2R2N - chains A and B; structure by X-ray diffraction, 1.95 A resolution.

# Chain A (and B)
Name: Kynurenine/alpha-aminoadipate aminotransferase mitochondrial
Organism: Homo sapiens
Notes: EC 2.6.1.7, 2.6.1.39; chain B of this document is another copy of the same molecule, construct and numbering; everything in this record applies to it too
Reference sequence: Q8N5Z0 (AADAT_HUMAN); residues 1-425 here = UniProt positions 1-425
Chain sequence (425 residues; numbered 1 to 425; the number before each row is that of its first residue):
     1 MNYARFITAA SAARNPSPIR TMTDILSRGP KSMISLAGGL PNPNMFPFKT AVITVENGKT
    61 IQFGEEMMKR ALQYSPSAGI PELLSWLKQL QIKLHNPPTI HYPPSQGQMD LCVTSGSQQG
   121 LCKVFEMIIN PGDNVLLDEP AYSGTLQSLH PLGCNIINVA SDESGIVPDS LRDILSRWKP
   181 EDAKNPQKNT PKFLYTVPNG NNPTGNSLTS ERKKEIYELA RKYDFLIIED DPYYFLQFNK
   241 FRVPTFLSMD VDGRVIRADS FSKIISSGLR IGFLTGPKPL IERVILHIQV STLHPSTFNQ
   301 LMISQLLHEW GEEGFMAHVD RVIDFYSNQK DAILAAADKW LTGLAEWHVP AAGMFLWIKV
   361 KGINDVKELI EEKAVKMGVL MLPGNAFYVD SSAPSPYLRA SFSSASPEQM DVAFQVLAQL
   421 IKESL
Ligand contacts:
  - L-kynurenine (KYN; (2S)-2-amino-4-(2-aminophenyl)-4-oxobutanoic acid), molecule 1: Ile19, Arg20, Gly39, Leu40, Tyr74, Leu293
  - L-kynurenine (KYN), molecule 2: Tyr142, Ser143, Asn202, Phe355, Arg399
  - 4'-deoxy-4'-aminopyridoxal-5'-phosphate (PMP): Gly116, Ser117, Gln118, Leu121, Tyr142, Tyr195, Val197, Asn202, Asp230, Pro232, Tyr233, Ser260, Ser262, Lys263, Arg270
UniProt features mapped onto this chain:
  - binding site (substrate): Arg20, Tyr74, Tyr142, Asn202, Arg399
  - modified residue: Lys69 (N6-acetyllysine), Lys179 (N6-acetyllysine), Lys263 (N6-(pyridoxal phosphate)lysine), Lys339 (N6-acetyllysine), Lys367 (N6-acetyllysine), Lys422 (N6-acetyllysine)

# How chain A and chain B interact
Residue-residue contacts - 216 pairs, chain A then chain B:
  Ala10(A) with Pro151(B)
  Ala13(A) with His150(B), hydrogen bond (backbone-side chain)
  Arg14(A) with Pro151(B)
  Asn15(A) with Gln147(B); His150(B)
  Ser17(A) with Ser143(B); Gln147(B)
  Pro18(A) with Ala386(B)
  Ile19(A) with Ser143(B); Leu382(B), hydrophobic; Phe387(B), hydrophobic
  Met22(A) with Ile370(B), hydrophobic; Val375(B), hydrophobic; Leu380(B); Met381(B)
  Leu26(A) with Leu380(B), hydrophobic
  Met33(A) with Gly378(B)
  Ile34(A) with Gly378(B), hydrogen bond (backbone-backbone); Val379(B); Leu380(B), hydrogen bond (backbone-backbone); Gln409(B); Val412(B), hydrophobic
  Ser35(A) with Leu380(B)
  Leu36(A) with Leu380(B), hydrogen bond (backbone-backbone); Arg399(B); Ala400(B); Ser401(B), hydrogen bond (backbone-backbone); Ala405(B), hydrophobic; Phe414(B), hydrophobic
  Ala37(A) with Leu380(B), hydrogen bond (backbone-backbone); Met381(B); Leu382(B); Arg399(B), hydrogen bond (backbone-side chain)
  Gly38(A) with Phe355(B); Arg399(B); Ser401(B)
  Gly39(A) with Phe355(B); Arg399(B)
  Leu40(A) with Ser403(B), hydrogen bond (backbone-side chain)
  Pro41(A) with Ser262(B); Ser267(B); Tyr326(B); Met354(B), hydrophobic
  Asn42(A) with Phe325(B); Tyr326(B), hydrogen bond (backbone-side chain); Ser403(B), hydrogen bond (side chain-backbone); Ser404(B)
  Met45(A) with Ile264(B); His318(B); Val322(B), hydrophobic; Phe325(B), hydrophobic
  Phe46(A) with Ser262(B); Lys263(B); Ile264(B); Ile265(B); Ser266(B); Ser267(B)
  Pro47(A) with Val55(B); Glu56(B), hydrogen bond (backbone-backbone); Ile265(B); Leu306(B), hydrophobic; Trp310(B), hydrophobic
  Phe48(A) with Ile53(B), hydrophobic; Thr54(B); Ile61(B), hydrophobic; Ile265(B), hydrophobic; Met302(B); Leu306(B), hydrophobic
  Lys49(A) with Thr54(B), hydrogen bond (backbone-backbone); Glu56(B)
  Thr50(A) with Ile53(B); Thr54(B), hydrogen bond
  Ala51(A) with Val52(B); Ile53(B), hydrophobic
  Val52(A) with Thr50(B); Ala51(B); Val52(B), hydrogen bond (backbone-backbone)
  Ile53(A) with Phe48(B), hydrophobic; Thr50(B)
  Thr54(A) with Phe48(B); Lys49(B), hydrogen bond (backbone-backbone); Thr50(B), hydrogen bond
  Val55(A) with Pro47(B); Phe48(B), hydrophobic
  Glu56(A) with Pro47(B), hydrogen bond (backbone-backbone); Lys49(B)
  Ile61(A) with Phe48(B), hydrophobic
  Leu72(A) with Ser266(B), hydrogen bond (backbone-side chain); Ser267(B), hydrogen bond (backbone-backbone); Gly268(B), hydrogen bond (backbone-backbone); Leu269(B), hydrophobic
  Gln73(A) with Ser267(B), hydrogen bond; Gly268(B)
  Tyr74(A) with Ser262(B); Lys263(B), hydrogen bond; Ser267(B), hydrogen bond (backbone-side chain); Gly268(B); Arg270(B)
  Ser115(A) with Thr292(B)
  Gln118(A) with Gln289(B); Val290(B); Ser291(B); Leu293(B)
  Gln119(A) with Ser291(B), hydrogen bond (backbone-backbone)
  Cys122(A) with Val290(B); Ser291(B)
  Glu126(A) with His287(B), salt bridge
  Ser143(A) with Pro18(B); Ile19(B)
  Gln147(A) with Asn15(B); Ser17(B), hydrogen bond; Pro18(B); Val290(B)
  Ser148(A) with Val290(B)
  His150(A) with Ala13(B), hydrogen bond (side chain-backbone); Asn15(B)
  Pro151(A) with Ala10(B); Ala13(B), hydrophobic; Arg14(B)
  Ser262(A) with Pro41(B); Phe46(B); Tyr74(B)
  Lys263(A) with Phe46(B); Tyr74(B), hydrogen bond
  Ile264(A) with Phe46(B)
  Ile265(A) with Phe46(B); Pro47(B); Phe48(B), hydrophobic
  Ser266(A) with Phe46(B); Leu72(B), hydrogen bond (side chain-backbone)
  Ser267(A) with Pro41(B); Phe46(B); Leu72(B), hydrogen bond (backbone-backbone); Gln73(B), hydrogen bond; Tyr74(B), hydrogen bond (side chain-backbone)
  Gly268(A) with Leu72(B), hydrogen bond (backbone-backbone); Gln73(B); Tyr74(B); His294(B); Ser296(B); Thr297(B), hydrogen bond (backbone-backbone)
  Leu269(A) with Leu72(B), hydrophobic; Phe298(B), hydrophobic
  Arg270(A) with Tyr74(B); Thr292(B), hydrogen bond (side chain-backbone); Leu293(B); His294(B); Ser296(B)
  His287(A) with Glu126(B), salt bridge
  Val290(A) with Gln118(B), hydrogen bond (backbone-side chain); Cys122(B); Gln147(B); Ser148(B)
  Ser291(A) with Gln118(B); Gln119(B), hydrogen bond (backbone-backbone); Cys122(B)
  Thr292(A) with Ser115(B); Arg270(B), hydrogen bond (backbone-side chain); Thr292(B)
  Leu293(A) with Arg270(B)
  His294(A) with Gly268(B); Arg270(B)
  Ser296(A) with Gly268(B); Asn299(B), hydrogen bond
  Thr297(A) with Gly268(B), hydrogen bond (backbone-backbone)
  Phe298(A) with Leu269(B), hydrophobic; Phe298(B), hydrophobic
  Asn299(A) with Ser296(B), hydrogen bond; Asn299(B)
  Met302(A) with Phe48(B)
  Leu306(A) with Pro47(B), hydrophobic; Phe48(B), hydrophobic
  Trp310(A) with Pro47(B), hydrophobic
  His318(A) with Met45(B), hydrogen bond (side chain-backbone)
  Val322(A) with Met45(B), hydrophobic
  Phe325(A) with Asn42(B); Met45(B), hydrophobic
  Tyr326(A) with Pro41(B); Asn42(B), hydrogen bond (side chain-backbone)
  Met354(A) with Pro41(B), hydrophobic
  Phe355(A) with Gly38(B); Gly39(B)
  Val375(A) with Met33(B)
  Gly378(A) with Met33(B); Ile34(B), hydrogen bond (backbone-backbone)
  Val379(A) with Ile34(B)
  Leu380(A) with Met22(B); Ile25(B), hydrophobic; Ile34(B), hydrogen bond (backbone-backbone); Ser35(B); Leu36(B), hydrogen bond (backbone-backbone); Ala37(B), hydrogen bond (backbone-backbone)
  Met381(A) with Met22(B); Ala37(B)
  Leu382(A) with Ile19(B), hydrophobic; Met22(B), hydrophobic; Ala37(B)
  Pro383(A) with Met22(B)
  Ala386(A) with Pro18(B), hydrophobic; Ile19(B), hydrophobic
  Phe387(A) with Ile19(B), hydrophobic
  Arg399(A) with Leu36(B); Ala37(B), hydrogen bond (side chain-backbone); Gly38(B); Gly39(B)
  Ala400(A) with Leu36(B)
  Ser401(A) with Leu36(B), hydrogen bond (backbone-backbone); Gly38(B)
  Ser403(A) with Leu40(B), hydrogen bond (side chain-backbone); Asn42(B)
  Ser404(A) with Asn42(B)
  Ala405(A) with Leu36(B), hydrophobic
  Gln409(A) with Ile34(B)
  Val412(A) with Ile34(B), hydrophobic
  Ala413(A) with Leu36(B), hydrophobic
  Phe414(A) with Leu36(B), hydrophobic
Interface residues without a listed pair, chain A (101 interface residues in all): Pro16, Ile25, Ser32, Ala71, Gly144, Pro295, Ile303, Ile333, Ile370
Interface residues without a listed pair, chain B (101 interface residues in all): Leu26, Met68, Ala71, Gly144, Pro295, Ile303, Ile333, Glu371, Ala413

# In short
Chain A and chain B each contribute 101 residues to their interface; the contacts include 49 hydrogen bonds
and 2 salt bridges. Polar contacts include Glu126(A)-His287(B), Ala13(A)-His150(B) and Ala37(A)-Arg399(B).
Bound to chain A: 4'-deoxy-4'-aminopyridoxal-5'-phosphate and L-kynurenine. From UniProt: 5 substrate-binding
residues on chain A.
Chain A and chain B are both Kynurenine/alpha-aminoadipate aminotransferase mitochondrial (Homo sapiens); the
structure, The crystal structure of human kynurenine aminotransferase II in complex with kynurenine, was
determined by X-ray diffraction (same publication as 2QLR).
